Entry 1SJE (X-ray diffraction, 2.45 A resolution); this record covers chains A and B of the 4 polymer chains in the assembly.

[Chain A]
Name: HLA class II histocompatibility antigen, DR alpha chain
Source organism: Homo sapiens
Notes: fragment: Extracelluar domain of HLA-DRA*0101
UniProt: P01903 (2DRA_HUMAN); residues 3-182 here correspond to UniProt positions 28-207 (UniProt number = residue number + 25)
Amino-acid sequence (180 residues; numbered 3 to 182; the number before each row is that of its first residue):
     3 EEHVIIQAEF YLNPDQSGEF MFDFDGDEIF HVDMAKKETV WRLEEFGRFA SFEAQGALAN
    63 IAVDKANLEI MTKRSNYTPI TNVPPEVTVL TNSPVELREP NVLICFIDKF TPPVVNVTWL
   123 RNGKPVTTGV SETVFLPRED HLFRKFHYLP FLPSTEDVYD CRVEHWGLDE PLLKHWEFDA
Swiss-Prot annotation at these positions:
  - region: E179 to A182 (Connecting peptide)
  - site: Q9 (Self- and pathogen-derived peptide antigen), G49 (Self-peptide antigen), F51 (Self- and pathogen-derived peptide antigen), A52 (Self-peptide antigen), S53 (Self- and pathogen-derived peptide antigen), E55 (Pathogen-derived peptide antigen), N62 (Self- and pathogen-derived peptide antigen), N69 (Pathogen-derived peptide antigen), R76 (Self- and pathogen-derived peptide antigen)
  - glycosylation (N-linked (GlcNAc...) asparagine): N78, N118
Cystine bridges: C107-C163

[Chain B]
Name: HLA class II histocompatibility antigen, DRB1-1 beta chain
Source organism: Homo sapiens
Notes: fragment: Extracelluar domain of HLA-DRB*0101
UniProt: P04229 (2B11_HUMAN); residues 1-190 here correspond to UniProt positions 30-219 (UniProt number = residue number + 29)
Amino-acid sequence (190 residues; numbered 1 to 190; the number before each row is that of its first residue):
     1 GDTRPRFLWQ LKFECHFFNG TERVRLLERC IYNQEESVRF DSDVGEYRAV TELGRPDAEY
    61 WNSQKDLLEQ RRAAVDTYCR HNYGVGESFT VQRRVEPKVT VYPSKTQPLQ HHNLLVCSVS
   121 GFYPGSIEVR WFRNGQEEKA GVVSTGLIQN GDWTFQTLVM LETVPRSGEV YTCQVEHPSV
   181 TSPLTVEWRA
Cystine bridges: C15-C79, C117-C173

[Interface between chain A and chain B]
Residue-residue contacts (121):
  E3(A) - H16(B)  salt bridge
  E3(A) - F17(B)
  E3(A) - F18(B)
  E4(A) - F17(B)  hydrogen bond (backbone-backbone)
  E4(A) - F18(B)
  E4(A) - N19(B)  hydrogen bond (side chain-backbone)
  E4(A) - G20(B)  hydrogen bond (side chain-backbone)
  H5(A) - C15(B)
  H5(A) - H16(B)
  H5(A) - F17(B)  hydrogen bond (backbone-backbone)
  H5(A) - V91(B)
  V6(A) - C15(B)
  V6(A) - H16(B)
  I7(A) - F13(B)
  I7(A) - E14(B)
  I7(A) - C15(B)  hydrogen bond (backbone-backbone)
  I7(A) - F17(B)  hydrophobic
  I8(A) - F13(B)
  I8(A) - E14(B)
  Q9(A) - L11(B)
  Q9(A) - K12(B)
  Q9(A) - F13(B)  hydrogen bond (backbone-backbone)
  Q9(A) - Y78(B)  hydrogen bond
  A10(A) - L11(B)
  E11(A) - Q10(B)
  E11(A) - L11(B)  hydrogen bond (backbone-backbone)
  F12(A) - L8(B)  hydrophobic
  F12(A) - W9(B)
  F12(A) - Q10(B)
  Y13(A) - F7(B)
  Y13(A) - L8(B)
  Y13(A) - W9(B)  hydrogen bond (backbone-backbone)
  L14(A) - R6(B)
  L14(A) - F7(B)
  L14(A) - L8(B)  hydrophobic
  N15(A) - R6(B)
  N15(A) - F7(B)  hydrogen bond (backbone-backbone)
  P16(A) - R4(B)
  P16(A) - P5(B)
  P16(A) - R6(B)
  D17(A) - R6(B)  salt bridge
  F24(A) - Y78(B)
  F24(A) - N82(B)
  F26(A) - T90(B)
  F26(A) - V91(B)
  F26(A) - Y123(B)
  F26(A) - W153(B)  hydrophobic
  D27(A) - Q149(B)  hydrogen bond (backbone-side chain)
  G28(A) - Q149(B)
  D29(A) - Y123(B)
  D29(A) - Q149(B)  hydrogen bond
  D29(A) - G151(B)
  D29(A) - W153(B)
  D29(A) - F155(B)
  E30(A) - W153(B)  hydrogen bond (backbone-side chain)
  R44(A) - G151(B)  hydrogen bond (side chain-backbone)
  R44(A) - D152(B)
  R44(A) - W153(B)
  L45(A) - R93(B)
  L45(A) - W153(B)  hydrophobic
  E47(A) - R93(B)  salt bridge
  F48(A) - F89(B)  hydrophobic
  F48(A) - W153(B)
  F51(A) - F89(B)  hydrophobic
  A52(A) - V85(B)  hydrophobic
  A52(A) - F89(B)  hydrophobic
  D66(A) - W9(B)
  D66(A) - L11(B)
  N69(A) - W9(B)
  L70(A) - F7(B)
  L70(A) - L8(B)
  L70(A) - W9(B)  hydrophobic
  M73(A) - W9(B)  hydrophobic
  M73(A) - Y32(B)  hydrophobic
  M73(A) - L53(B)  hydrophobic
  M73(A) - D57(B)
  T74(A) - F7(B)
  T74(A) - Y32(B)
  R76(A) - L53(B)  hydrogen bond (side chain-backbone)
  R76(A) - P56(B)
  R76(A) - D57(B)  salt bridge
  S77(A) - Y32(B)  hydrogen bond
  Y79(A) - F7(B)
  T80(A) - F7(B)
  T80(A) - Y32(B)  hydrogen bond (backbone-side chain)
  T80(A) - N33(B)  hydrogen bond (backbone-side chain)
  P81(A) - P5(B)  hydrophobic
  P81(A) - R6(B)
  P81(A) - F7(B)  hydrophobic
  P81(A) - N33(B)
  I82(A) - R6(B)  hydrogen bond (backbone-backbone)
  I82(A) - N33(B)
  V85(A) - Q34(B)
  T93(A) - Q156(B)  hydrogen bond (backbone-side chain)
  N94(A) - Q156(B)  hydrogen bond (backbone-side chain)
  P96(A) - S118(B)
  P96(A) - S120(B)
  I106(A) - N150(B)
  T113(A) - L8(B)
  P115(A) - L8(B)
  P139(A) - K12(B)
  R140(A) - K12(B)  hydrogen bond (backbone-side chain)
  E141(A) - R29(B)  salt bridge
  D142(A) - Q34(B)
  H143(A) - Q10(B)
  H143(A) - K12(B)
  H143(A) - R29(B)  hydrogen bond
  H143(A) - I31(B)
  H143(A) - E36(B)  salt bridge
  L144(A) - Q34(B)
  F145(A) - L8(B)  hydrophobic
  F145(A) - Q10(B)
  R146(A) - Q149(B)  hydrogen bond
  F148(A) - Q149(B)
  F148(A) - N150(B)
  F148(A) - G151(B)
  Y150(A) - N150(B)  hydrogen bond (side chain-backbone)
  Y150(A) - G151(B)  hydrogen bond (side chain-backbone)
  Y150(A) - D152(B)
  W168(A) - R6(B)
  A182(A) - K105(B)
Other interface residues (no listed pair), chain A (61 interface residues in all): I31, L92, S95, P114
Other interface residues (no listed pair), chain B (49 interface residues in all): D2, G54, Y83, Y102, I148

[In short]
61 residues of chain A and 49 residues of chain B are in contact, with 26 hydrogen bonds and 6 salt bridges.
Polar pairs include E3(A)-H16(B), D17(A)-R6(B) and E47(A)-R93(B).
Chain A is HLA class II histocompatibility antigen, DR alpha chain and chain B is HLA class II
histocompatibility antigen, DRB1-1 beta chain, both from Homo sapiens; the structure, HLA-DR1 complexed with a
16 residue HIV capsid peptide bound in a hairpin conformation, was determined by X-ray diffraction together
with 1SJH from the same study.
